Entry 9JQN (electron microscopy, 3.03 A resolution); this record covers chains A and E of the 12 polymer chains in the assembly.

== Chain A ==
Molecule: V(D)J recombination-activating protein 1
Source organism: Mus musculus
Notes: EC 3.1.-.-, 2.3.2.27
UniProt: P15919 (RAG1_MOUSE); numbering as in UniProt (aligned over 1-1040)
Sequence (1040 residues; each row starts with the number of its first residue):
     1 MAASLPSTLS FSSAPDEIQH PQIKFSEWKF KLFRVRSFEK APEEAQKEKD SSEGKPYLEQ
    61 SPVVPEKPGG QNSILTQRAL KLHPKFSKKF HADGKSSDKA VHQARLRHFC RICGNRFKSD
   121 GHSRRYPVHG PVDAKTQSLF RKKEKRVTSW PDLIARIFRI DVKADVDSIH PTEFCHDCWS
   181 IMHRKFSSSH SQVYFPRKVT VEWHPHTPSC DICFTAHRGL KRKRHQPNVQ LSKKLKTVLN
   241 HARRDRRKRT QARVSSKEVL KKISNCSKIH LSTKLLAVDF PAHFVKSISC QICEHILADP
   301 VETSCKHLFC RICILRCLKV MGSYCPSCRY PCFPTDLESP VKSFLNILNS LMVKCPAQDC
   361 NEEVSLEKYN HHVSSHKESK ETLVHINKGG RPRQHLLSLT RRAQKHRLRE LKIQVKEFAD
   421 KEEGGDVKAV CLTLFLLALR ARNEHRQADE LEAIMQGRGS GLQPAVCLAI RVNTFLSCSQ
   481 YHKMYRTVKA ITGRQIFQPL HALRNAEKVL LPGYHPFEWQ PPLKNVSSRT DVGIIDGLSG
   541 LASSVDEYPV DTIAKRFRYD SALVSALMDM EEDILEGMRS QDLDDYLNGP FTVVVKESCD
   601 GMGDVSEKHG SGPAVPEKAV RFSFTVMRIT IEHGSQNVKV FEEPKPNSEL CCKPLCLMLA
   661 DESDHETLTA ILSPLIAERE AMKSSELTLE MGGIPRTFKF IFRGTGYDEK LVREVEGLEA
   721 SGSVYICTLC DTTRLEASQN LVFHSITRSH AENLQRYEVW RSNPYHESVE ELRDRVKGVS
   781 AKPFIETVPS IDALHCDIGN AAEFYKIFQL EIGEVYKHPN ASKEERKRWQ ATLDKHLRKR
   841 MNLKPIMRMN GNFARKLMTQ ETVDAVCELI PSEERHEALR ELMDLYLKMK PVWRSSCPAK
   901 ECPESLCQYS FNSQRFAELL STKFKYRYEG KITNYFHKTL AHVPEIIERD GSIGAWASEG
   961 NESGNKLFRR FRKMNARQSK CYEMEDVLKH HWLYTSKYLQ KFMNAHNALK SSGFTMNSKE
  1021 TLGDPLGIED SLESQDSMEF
Unresolved in the structure: 1-460, 1009-1040
Metal / ion sites: Ca2+: Asp-600 (shared with 1 residue of chain F); Zn2+: Cys-727, Cys-730, His-937, His-942

== Chain E ==
Molecule: 13-nt DNA strand
Sequence (13 nucleotides; numbered 47 to 59; the number before each row is that of its first residue):
    47 CAGGCCAGAT CCA

== Interface between chain A and chain E ==
Pairs across the interface (7):
  Ala-720(A) / DG50(E)  phosphate contact
  Ala-720(A) / DC51(E)  sugar contact
  Ser-723(A) / DC51(E)  sugar contact
  Ser-723(A) / DC52(E)  sugar contact
  Val-724(A) / DC52(E)  phosphate contact
  Arg-773(A) / DC52(E)  salt bridge to the phosphate
  Met-847(A) / DC47(E)  base contact
Also at the interface, not in a pair above, chain A (6 interface residues in all): Gly-722

== In short ==
Chain A and chain E form an interface of 6 and 4 residues respectively, with 1 salt bridge. The salt-bridged
pair is Arg-773(A)/DC52(E). The Zn2+ site is built by Cys-727(A), Cys-730(A), His-937(A) and His-942(A).
Here chain A is V(D)J recombination-activating protein 1 (Mus musculus) and chain E is a 13-nt DNA strand.
Entry 9JQN (CryoEM structure of mouse RAG SEC-2DNA) was determined by electron microscopy (same publication as
9JPU, 9JPX, 9JTS and 9JTU).
